Entry 2HCV (X-ray diffraction, 2.00 A resolution); this record covers chains A and D of the 4 polymer chains in the assembly.

Chain A (and D):
Molecule: L-rhamnose isomerase
Organism: Pseudomonas stutzeri
Notes: EC 5.3.1.14; chain D of this document is another copy of the same molecule, construct and numbering; everything in this record applies to it too
UniProt: Q75WH8 (Q75WH8_PSEST); residue numbers follow UniProt; this construct covers 1-430
Sequence (438 residues; numbered 1 to 438; the number before each row is that of its first residue):
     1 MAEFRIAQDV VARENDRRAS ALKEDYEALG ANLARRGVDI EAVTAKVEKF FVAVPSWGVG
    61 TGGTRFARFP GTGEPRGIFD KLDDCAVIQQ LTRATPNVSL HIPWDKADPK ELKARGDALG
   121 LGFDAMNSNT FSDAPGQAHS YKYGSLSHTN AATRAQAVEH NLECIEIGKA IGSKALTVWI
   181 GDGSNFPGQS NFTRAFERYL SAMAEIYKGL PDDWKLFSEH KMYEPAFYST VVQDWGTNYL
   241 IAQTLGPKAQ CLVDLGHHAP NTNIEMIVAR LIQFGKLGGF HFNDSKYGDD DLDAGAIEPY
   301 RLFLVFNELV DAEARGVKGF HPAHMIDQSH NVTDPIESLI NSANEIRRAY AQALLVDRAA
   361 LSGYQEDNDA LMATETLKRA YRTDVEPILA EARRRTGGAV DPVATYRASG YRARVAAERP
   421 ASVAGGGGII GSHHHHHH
Not modelled in the structure: 1-3, 425-438 (chain D: 1-3, 421-438)
Construct notes: engineered mutation Asn150 (Asp in Q75WH8); cloning artifact (431-432); expression tag (433-438)
Bound ions: Zn2+ site 1: Glu219, Asp254, His281, Asp327; Zn2+ site 2: His257, Asp289

Chain A / chain D interface:
Residue-residue contacts - 56 pairs, chain A then chain D:
  Glu24(A) - Arg35(D)
  Asp25(A) - Asn32(D)  hydrogen bond
  Asp25(A) - Arg35(D)  salt bridge
  Ala28(A) - Ala28(D)  hydrophobic
  Asn32(A) - Asp25(D)  hydrogen bond
  Arg35(A) - Glu24(D)
  Arg35(A) - Asp25(D)  salt bridge
  Pro260(A) - Asn261(D)
  Asn261(A) - Pro260(D)
  Asn261(A) - Lys286(D)  hydrogen bond (backbone-side chain)
  Asn261(A) - Tyr287(D)  hydrogen bond (side chain-backbone)
  Thr262(A) - Lys286(D)  hydrogen bond (backbone-side chain)
  Asn263(A) - Lys286(D)
  Asn263(A) - Tyr287(D)
  Lys286(A) - Asn261(D)  hydrogen bond (side chain-backbone)
  Lys286(A) - Thr262(D)  hydrogen bond (side chain-backbone)
  Lys286(A) - Asn263(D)
  Tyr287(A) - Asn261(D)  hydrogen bond (backbone-side chain)
  Tyr287(A) - Asn263(D)
  Gly295(A) - Lys378(D)  hydrogen bond (backbone-side chain)
  Ala296(A) - Tyr300(D)
  Ile297(A) - Tyr300(D)
  Glu298(A) - Glu298(D)
  Pro299(A) - Tyr300(D)
  Pro299(A) - Tyr381(D)  hydrophobic
  Tyr300(A) - Ala296(D)
  Tyr300(A) - Ile297(D)
  Tyr300(A) - Pro299(D)
  Thr333(A) - Ala370(D)
  Thr333(A) - Leu371(D)
  Glu337(A) - Leu371(D)
  Ser338(A) - Leu371(D)
  Asn341(A) - Leu371(D)
  Glu345(A) - Lys378(D)  salt bridge
  Glu345(A) - Arg382(D)  salt bridge
  Arg348(A) - Arg382(D)
  Asp369(A) - Arg407(D)  salt bridge
  Ala370(A) - Val332(D)
  Ala370(A) - Thr333(D)
  Leu371(A) - Thr333(D)
  Leu371(A) - Glu337(D)
  Leu371(A) - Ser338(D)
  Leu371(A) - Asn341(D)
  Leu371(A) - Val403(D)  hydrophobic
  Met372(A) - Arg407(D)
  Lys378(A) - Gly295(D)  hydrogen bond (side chain-backbone)
  Arg379(A) - Asp401(D)  salt bridge
  Tyr381(A) - Pro299(D)  hydrophobic
  Tyr381(A) - Tyr381(D)  hydrogen bond
  Arg382(A) - Arg348(D)
  Arg382(A) - Asp384(D)
  Asp384(A) - Arg382(D)
  Asp401(A) - Arg379(D)  salt bridge
  Val403(A) - Leu371(D)  hydrophobic
  Arg407(A) - Asp369(D)  salt bridge
  Arg407(A) - Met372(D)
Interface residues without a listed pair, chain A (40 interface residues in all): Ala21, Asp293, Val332, Glu375, Thr383
Interface residues without a listed pair, chain D (38 interface residues in all): Ala21, Asp293, Glu345

Summary:
Chain A and chain D form an interface of 40 and 38 residues respectively; the contacts include 11 hydrogen
bonds and 8 salt bridges. Among the polar pairs are Asp25(A)-Arg35(D), Glu345(A)-Lys378(D) and
Glu345(A)-Arg382(D). Glu219(A), Asp254(A), His281(A) and Asp327(A) coordinate Zn2+ site 1.
Both chains are L-rhamnose isomerase (Pseudomonas stutzeri). Entry 2HCV (Crystal structure of L-rhamnose
isomerase from Pseudomonas stutzeri with metal ion) was determined by X-ray diffraction (same publication as
2I56 and 2I57).
